PDB entry 7X46 | electron microscopy, 3.85 A resolution | chains L and B of the 5 polymer chains in the assembly

[Chain L]
Name: 2E6 light chain
Source organism: Mus musculus
Amino-acid sequence (107 residues; row label = number of the first residue in the row):
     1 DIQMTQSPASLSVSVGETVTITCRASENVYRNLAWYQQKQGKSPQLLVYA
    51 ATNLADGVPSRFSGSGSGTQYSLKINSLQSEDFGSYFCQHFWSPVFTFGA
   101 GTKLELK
Disulfides: Cys-23/Cys-88

[Chain B]
Name: VP2
Source organism: Coxsackievirus B1
UniProtKB: A0A2S0RQC2 (A0A2S0RQC2_9ENTO); residues 1-263 here correspond to UniProt positions 70-332 (UniProt number = residue number + 69)
Amino-acid sequence (263 residues; numbered 1 to 263; the number before each row is that of its first residue):
     1 SPSAEECGYSDRVRSITLGNSTITTQECANVVVGYGVWPEYLKDNEATAE
    51 DQPTQPDVATCRFYTLESVQWMKNSAGWWWKLPDALSQMGLFGQNMQYHY
   101 LGRTGYTIHVQCNASKFHQGCLLVVCVPEAEMGCSNLNNTPEFSELSGGD
   151 SARMFTDTQVGESNAKKVQTAVWNAGMGVGVGNLTIFPHQWINLRTNNSA
   201 TLVMPYINSVPMDNMFRHNNLTLMIIPFVPLNYSEGSSPYVPITVTIAPM
   251 CAEYNGLRLASNQ
Unresolved in the structure: 1-13, 27-29, 40-57, 255-263

[How chain L and chain B interact]
Residue-residue contacts - 10 pairs, chain L then chain B:
  Tyr-30(L) / Thr-158(B)
  Tyr-30(L) / Gln-159(B)
  Asn-32(L) / Thr-158(B)
  Asn-32(L) / Gln-159(B)
  Asn-53(L) / Asn-74(B)  hydrogen bond (side chain-backbone)
  Leu-54(L) / Asn-74(B)
  Asp-56(L) / Met-72(B)
  Trp-92(L) / Val-160(B)
  Trp-92(L) / Gly-161(B)  hydrogen bond (backbone-backbone)
  Pro-94(L) / Asn-164(B)
Also at the interface, not in a pair above, chain L (10 interface residues in all): Arg-31, Tyr-49, Ser-93
Also at the interface, not in a pair above, chain B (8 interface residues in all): Ser-163

[Overview]
10 residues of chain L face 8 of chain B across their interface, with 2 hydrogen bonds. Among the polar pairs
are Asn-53(L)/Asn-74(B) and Trp-92(L)/Gly-161(B).
Chain L is 2E6 light chain (Mus musculus) and chain B is VP2 (Coxsackievirus B1); the structure, Cryo-EM
structure of Coxsackievirus B1 A-particle in complex with nAb 2E6 (classified from CVB1 mature virion ..., was
determined by electron microscopy (same publication as 7X2G, 7X2I, 7X2O, 7X2T, 7X2W, 7X35 and 7 further
entries).
